4PZ2 - chains A and C of the 4 polymer chains in the assembly; structure by X-ray diffraction, 2.40 A resolution.

== Chain A (and C) ==
Name: ZmALDH
From: Zea mays
Notes: chain C of this document is another copy of the same molecule, construct and numbering; everything in this record applies to it too
UniProt: K7VEU7 (K7VEU7_MAIZE); the construct has insertions or renumbered stretches relative to UniProt, so the offset changes along the chain: 1-17 = UniProt 1-17; 21-519 = UniProt 18-516
Chain sequence (534 residues; each row starts with the number of its first residue; numbers below 1 keep their minus sign (Gly-14 is residue -14)):
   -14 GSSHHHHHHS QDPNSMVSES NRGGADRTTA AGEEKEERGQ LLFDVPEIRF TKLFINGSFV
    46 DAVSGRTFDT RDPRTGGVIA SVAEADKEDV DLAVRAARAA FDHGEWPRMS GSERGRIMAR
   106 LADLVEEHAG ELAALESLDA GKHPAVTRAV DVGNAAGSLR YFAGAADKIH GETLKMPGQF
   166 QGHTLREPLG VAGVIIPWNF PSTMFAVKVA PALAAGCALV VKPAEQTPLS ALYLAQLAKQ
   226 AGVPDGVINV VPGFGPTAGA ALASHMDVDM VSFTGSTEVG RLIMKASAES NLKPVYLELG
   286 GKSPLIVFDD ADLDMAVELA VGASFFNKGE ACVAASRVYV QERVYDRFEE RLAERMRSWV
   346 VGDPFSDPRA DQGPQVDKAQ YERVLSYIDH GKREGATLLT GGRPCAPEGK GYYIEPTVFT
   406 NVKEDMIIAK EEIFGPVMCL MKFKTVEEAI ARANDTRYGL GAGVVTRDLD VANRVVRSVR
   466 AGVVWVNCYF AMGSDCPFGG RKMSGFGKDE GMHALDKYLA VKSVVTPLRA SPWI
Not modelled in the structure: -14 to 26, 393-394
Sequence notes: expression tag (-14 to 0, 18-20)
Bound ions: Na+: Thr55, Arg56, Asp124, Gln211
Small-molecule neighbours: NAD (nicotinamide-adenine-dinucleotide): Ile180, Ile181, Pro182, Trp183, Asn184, Met189, Lys207, Pro208, Ala209, Glu210, Phe239, Gly240, Pro241, Gly244, Ala245, Phe258, Thr259, Gly260, Ser261, Val264, Leu267, Ile268, Glu283, Leu284, Gly285, Gly286, Cys317, Glu417, Phe419, Leu445, Phe483

== Chain A / chain C interface ==
Residue-residue contacts (115; chain A residue first):
  Arg83(A) - Arg465(C)
  Phe86(A) - Arg465(C)
  Asp87(A) - Arg465(C)  salt bridge
  Glu157(A) - His498(C)  salt bridge
  Leu159(A) - Asp480(C)
  Leu159(A) - Cys481(C)  hydrophobic
  Lys160(A) - Asp480(C)  hydrogen bond (backbone-side chain)
  Met161(A) - Met477(C)
  Pro162(A) - Met477(C)
  Pro162(A) - Gly478(C)
  Phe165(A) - Ala476(C)  hydrophobic
  Thr169(A) - Pro482(C)
  Leu170(A) - Arg462(C)
  Glu172(A) - Arg462(C)
  Glu172(A) - Arg486(C)  salt bridge
  Pro173(A) - Arg486(C)
  Leu174(A) - Arg486(C)  hydrogen bond (backbone-side chain)
  Met251(A) - Met488(C)  hydrophobic
  Thr262(A) - Leu277(C)
  Gly265(A) - Leu277(C)
  Arg266(A) - Ala273(C)  hydrogen bond (side chain-backbone)
  Arg266(A) - Ser275(C)  hydrogen bond (side chain-backbone)
  Arg266(A) - Leu277(C)
  Met269(A) - Met269(C)
  Met269(A) - Ser272(C)
  Met269(A) - Ala273(C)  hydrophobic
  Met269(A) - Leu277(C)  hydrophobic
  Lys270(A) - Glu274(C)  salt bridge
  Ser272(A) - Met269(C)
  Ala273(A) - Arg266(C)  hydrogen bond (backbone-side chain)
  Ala273(A) - Met269(C)  hydrophobic
  Glu274(A) - Lys270(C)  salt bridge
  Ser275(A) - Arg266(C)  hydrogen bond (backbone-side chain)
  Asn276(A) - Met488(C)
  Leu277(A) - Thr262(C)
  Leu277(A) - Gly265(C)
  Leu277(A) - Arg266(C)
  Leu277(A) - Met269(C)  hydrophobic
  Leu277(A) - Leu282(C)  hydrophobic
  Leu277(A) - Leu284(C)  hydrophobic
  Leu277(A) - Phe491(C)
  Pro279(A) - Phe491(C)
  Val280(A) - Met269(C)  hydrophobic
  Leu282(A) - Leu277(C)  hydrophobic
  Val461(A) - Lys507(C)  hydrogen bond (backbone-side chain)
  Val461(A) - Val509(C)  hydrophobic
  Arg462(A) - Leu170(C)
  Arg462(A) - Glu172(C)
  Arg462(A) - Lys507(C)
  Val464(A) - Lys507(C)  hydrogen bond (backbone-side chain)
  Arg465(A) - Arg83(C)
  Arg465(A) - Phe86(C)
  Arg465(A) - Asp87(C)  salt bridge
  Ala466(A) - Lys507(C)
  Gly467(A) - Val506(C)
  Gly467(A) - Lys507(C)
  Gly467(A) - Ser508(C)  hydrogen bond (backbone-backbone)
  Val468(A) - Ser508(C)
  Val469(A) - Lys507(C)
  Val469(A) - Ser508(C)  hydrogen bond (backbone-backbone)
  Val469(A) - Val509(C)
  Val469(A) - Val510(C)  hydrogen bond (backbone-backbone)
  Trp470(A) - Val510(C)
  Val471(A) - Val510(C)  hydrogen bond (backbone-backbone)
  Val471(A) - Thr511(C)  hydrogen bond (backbone-side chain)
  Val471(A) - Pro512(C)
  Asn472(A) - Pro512(C)
  Cys473(A) - Val510(C)
  Cys473(A) - Pro512(C)  hydrophobic
  Ala476(A) - Phe165(C)  hydrophobic
  Ala476(A) - Val510(C)
  Met477(A) - Met161(C)
  Met477(A) - Pro162(C)
  Gly478(A) - Pro162(C)
  Asp480(A) - Leu159(C)
  Asp480(A) - Lys160(C)  hydrogen bond (side chain-backbone)
  Cys481(A) - Leu159(C)  hydrophobic
  Cys481(A) - Ser508(C)
  Pro482(A) - Thr169(C)
  Pro482(A) - Ser508(C)  hydrogen bond (backbone-side chain)
  Arg486(A) - Glu172(C)  salt bridge
  Arg486(A) - Pro173(C)
  Arg486(A) - Leu174(C)  hydrogen bond (side chain-backbone)
  Arg486(A) - Ala505(C)
  Met488(A) - Met251(C)  hydrophobic
  Met488(A) - Asn276(C)
  Phe491(A) - Leu277(C)
  Phe491(A) - Pro279(C)
  Lys493(A) - Val506(C)  hydrogen bond (side chain-backbone)
  His498(A) - Glu157(C)  salt bridge
  Ala505(A) - Arg486(C)
  Val506(A) - Gly467(C)
  Val506(A) - Lys493(C)  hydrogen bond (backbone-side chain)
  Lys507(A) - Val461(C)  hydrogen bond (side chain-backbone)
  Lys507(A) - Arg462(C)
  Lys507(A) - Val464(C)  hydrogen bond (side chain-backbone)
  Lys507(A) - Ala466(C)
  Lys507(A) - Gly467(C)
  Lys507(A) - Val469(C)
  Ser508(A) - Gly467(C)  hydrogen bond (backbone-backbone)
  Ser508(A) - Val468(C)
  Ser508(A) - Val469(C)  hydrogen bond (backbone-backbone)
  Ser508(A) - Cys481(C)
  Ser508(A) - Pro482(C)  hydrogen bond (side chain-backbone)
  Val509(A) - Val461(C)  hydrophobic
  Val509(A) - Val469(C)
  Val510(A) - Val469(C)  hydrogen bond (backbone-backbone)
  Val510(A) - Trp470(C)
  Val510(A) - Val471(C)  hydrogen bond (backbone-backbone)
  Val510(A) - Cys473(C)  hydrogen bond (backbone-side chain)
  Val510(A) - Ala476(C)
  Thr511(A) - Val471(C)  hydrogen bond (side chain-backbone)
  Pro512(A) - Val471(C)
  Pro512(A) - Asn472(C)
  Pro512(A) - Cys473(C)  hydrophobic
Also at the interface, not in a pair above, chain A (63 interface residues in all): Lys278, Leu284, Ser463
Also at the interface, not in a pair above, chain C (64 interface residues in all): Lys278, Val280, Ser463, Lys487

== In short ==
63 residues of chain A face 64 of chain C across their interface; the contacts include 27 hydrogen bonds and 8
salt bridges. Polar pairs include Asp87(A)-Arg465(C), Glu157(A)-His498(C) and Glu172(A)-Arg486(C). Chain A
binds NAD. Thr55(A), Arg56(A), Asp124(A) and Gln211(A) form the Na+ site.
Chain A and chain C are both ZmALDH (Zea mays); the structure, Structure of Zm ALDH2-6 (RF2F) in complex with
NAD, was determined by X-ray diffraction, deposited together with 4PXL and 4PXN.
